4U5C - chains A and D of the 6 polymer chains in the assembly; structure by X-ray diffraction, 3.69 A resolution.

== Chain A ==
Name: Glutamate receptor 2
From: Rattus norvegicus
UniProtKB: P19491 (GRIA2_RAT); aligned to UniProt positions 25-838 over residues 6-824 (the alignment contains insertions or deletions, so no single offset holds)
Chain sequence (814 residues; row label = number of the first residue in the row; note: 5 numbers in that range are skipped by the numbering (no residue carries them; nothing is unmodelled there)):
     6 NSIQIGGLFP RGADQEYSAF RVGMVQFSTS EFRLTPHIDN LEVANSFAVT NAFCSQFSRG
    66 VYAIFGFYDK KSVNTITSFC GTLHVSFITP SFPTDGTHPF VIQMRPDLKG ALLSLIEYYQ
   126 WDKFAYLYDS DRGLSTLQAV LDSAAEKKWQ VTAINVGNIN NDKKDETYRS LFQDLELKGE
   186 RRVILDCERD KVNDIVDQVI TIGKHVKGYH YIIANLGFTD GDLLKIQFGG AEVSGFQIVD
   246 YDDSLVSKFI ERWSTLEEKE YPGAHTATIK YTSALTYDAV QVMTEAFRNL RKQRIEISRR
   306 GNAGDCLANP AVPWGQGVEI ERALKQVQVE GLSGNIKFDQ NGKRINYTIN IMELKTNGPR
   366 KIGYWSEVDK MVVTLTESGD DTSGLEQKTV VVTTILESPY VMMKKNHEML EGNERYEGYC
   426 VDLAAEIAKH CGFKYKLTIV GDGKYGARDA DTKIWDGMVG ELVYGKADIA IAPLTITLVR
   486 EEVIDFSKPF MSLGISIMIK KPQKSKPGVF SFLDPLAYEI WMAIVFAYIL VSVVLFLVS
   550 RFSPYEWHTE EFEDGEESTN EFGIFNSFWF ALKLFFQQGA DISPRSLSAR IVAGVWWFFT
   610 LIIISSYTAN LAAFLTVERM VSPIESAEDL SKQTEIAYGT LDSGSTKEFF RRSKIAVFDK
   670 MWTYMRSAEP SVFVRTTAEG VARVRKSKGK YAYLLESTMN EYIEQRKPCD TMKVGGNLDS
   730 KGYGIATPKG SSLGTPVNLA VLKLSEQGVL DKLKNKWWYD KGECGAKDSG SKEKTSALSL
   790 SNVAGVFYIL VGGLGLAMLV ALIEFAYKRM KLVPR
Disordered / not traced: 165-169, 386-388, 550-591, 775-784, 818-824
Construct notes: engineered mutation Gly-184 (Lys203 in P19491), Glu-237 (Asn256 in P19491), Asp-385 (Asn406 in P19491), Gln-392 (Asn413 in P19491), Asp-461 (Asn482 in P19491), Ala-528 (Cys549 in P19491), Leu-535 (Gly556 in P19491), Glu-565 (Ser586 in P19491), Phe-577 (Leu598 in P19491), Ala-580 (Ser601 in P19491), Lys-582 (Gly603 in P19491), Leu-583 (Ala604 in P19491), Phe-585 (Met606 in P19491), Ala-589 (Cys610 in P19491), Ala-598 (Gly619 in P19491), Ala-602 (Gly623 in P19491), Ala-815 (Cys836 in P19491), Arg-818 (Ser839 in P19491), Met-819 (Arg840 in P19491), Lys-820 (Ala841 in P19491), Leu-821 (Glu842 in P19491), Val-822 (Ala843 in P19491), Pro-823 (Lys844 in P19491)
Disulfide bonds: Cys-59/Cys-311, Cys-718/Cys-773
Glycans and other covalent adducts: N-acetylglucosamine (NAG) linked to Asn-351
Residues lining bound ligands:
  - fluoro-willardiine (FWD; 2-amino-3-(5-fluoro-2,4-dioxo-3,4-dihydro-2H-pyrimidin-1-yl)-propionic acid): Glu-402, Tyr-450, Gly-451, Pro-478, Leu-479, Thr-480, Arg-485, Leu-650, Gly-653, Ser-654, Thr-655, Thr-686, Tyr-702, Leu-704, Glu-705, Met-708, Tyr-732
  - FWF (N,N'-[biphenyl-4,4'-diyldi(2R)propane-2,1-diyl]dipropane-2-sulfonamide): Ile-481, Lys-493, Pro-494, Phe-495, Met-496, Ser-497, Ser-729, Lys-730, Gly-731, Val-750, Leu-751, Ser-754
Swiss-Prot annotation at these positions:
  - binding site (L-glutamate): Thr-482
  - glycosylation: Asn-351 (N-linked (GlcNAc...) asparagine)
From the paper describing this entry:
  - mutagenesis - I633A, I633E: decreased signaling
  - mutagenesis - I633A, I633E: unchanged expression

== Chain D ==
Name: Glutamate receptor 2
From: Rattus norvegicus
UniProtKB: P19491 (GRIA2_RAT); aligned to UniProt positions 25-838 over residues 6-824 (the alignment contains insertions or deletions, so no single offset holds)
Chain sequence (814 residues; each row starts with the number of its first residue; note: 5 numbers in that range are skipped by the numbering (no residue carries them; nothing is unmodelled there)):
     6 NSIQIGGLFP RGADQEYSAF RVGMVQFSTS EFRLTPHIDN LEVANSFAVT NAFCSQFSRG
    66 VYAIFGFYDK KSVNTITSFC GTLHVSFITP SFPTDGTHPF VIQMRPDLKG ALLSLIEYYQ
   126 WDKFAYLYDS DRGLSTLQAV LDSAAEKKWQ VTAINVGNIN NDKKDETYRS LFQDLELKGE
   186 RRVILDCERD KVNDIVDQVI TIGKHVKGYH YIIANLGFTD GDLLKIQFGG AEVSGFQIVD
   246 YDDSLVSKFI ERWSTLEEKE YPGAHTATIK YTSALTYDAV QVMTEAFRNL RKQRIEISRR
   306 GNAGDCLANP AVPWGQGVEI ERALKQVQVE GLSGNIKFDQ NGKRINYTIN IMELKTNGPR
   366 KIGYWSEVDK MVVTLTESGD DTSGLEQKTV VVTTILESPY VMMKKNHEML EGNERYEGYC
   426 VDLAAEIAKH CGFKYKLTIV GDGKYGARDA DTKIWDGMVG ELVYGKADIA IAPLTITLVR
   486 EEVIDFSKPF MSLGISIMIK KPQKSKPGVF SFLDPLAYEI WMAIVFAYIL VSVVLFLVSR
   551 FSPYEWHTEE FEDGEESTNE FGIFNSFWFA LKLFFQQGAD ISPRSLSARI VAGVWWFFTL
   611 IIISSYTANL AAFLTVERMV SPIESAEDLS KQTEIAYGTL DSGSTKEFFR RSKIAVFDKM
   671 WTYMRSAEPS VFVRTTAEGV ARVRKSKGKY AYLLESTMNE YIEQRKPCDT MKVGGNLDSK
   731 GYGIATPKGS SLGTPVNLAV LKLSEQGVLD KLKNKWWYDK GECGAKDSGS KEKTSALSLS
   791 NVAGVFYILV GGLGLAMLVA LIEFAYKRMK LVPR
Disordered / not traced: 382-387, 551-588, 778-784, 815-824
Construct notes: engineered mutation Gly-184 (Lys203 in P19491), Glu-237 (Asn256 in P19491), Asp-385 (Asn406 in P19491), Gln-392 (Asn413 in P19491), Asp-461 (Asn482 in P19491), Ala-528 (Cys549 in P19491), Leu-535 (Gly556 in P19491), Glu-565 (Ser586 in P19491), Phe-577 (Leu598 in P19491), Ala-580 (Ser601 in P19491), Lys-582 (Gly603 in P19491), Leu-583 (Ala604 in P19491), Phe-585 (Met606 in P19491), Ala-589 (Cys610 in P19491), Ala-598 (Gly619 in P19491), Ala-602 (Gly623 in P19491), Ala-815 (Cys836 in P19491), Arg-818 (Ser839 in P19491), Met-819 (Arg840 in P19491), Lys-820 (Ala841 in P19491), Leu-821 (Glu842 in P19491), Val-822 (Ala843 in P19491), Pro-823 (Lys844 in P19491)
Disulfide bonds: Cys-59/Cys-311, Cys-718/Cys-773
Glycans and other covalent adducts: N-acetylglucosamine (NAG) linked to Asn-351
Residues lining bound ligands:
  - fluoro-willardiine (FWD; 2-amino-3-(5-fluoro-2,4-dioxo-3,4-dihydro-2H-pyrimidin-1-yl)-propionic acid): Glu-402, Tyr-450, Pro-478, Leu-479, Thr-480, Arg-485, Leu-650, Gly-653, Ser-654, Thr-655, Thr-686, Tyr-702, Leu-704, Glu-705, Met-708, Tyr-732
  - FWF (N,N'-[biphenyl-4,4'-diyldi(2R)propane-2,1-diyl]dipropane-2-sulfonamide): Ile-481, Lys-493, Pro-494, Phe-495, Met-496, Ser-497, Ser-729, Lys-730, Gly-731, Val-750, Leu-751, Ser-754, Leu-759
Swiss-Prot annotation at these positions:
  - binding site (L-glutamate): Thr-482
  - glycosylation: Asn-351 (N-linked (GlcNAc...) asparagine)
From the paper describing this entry:
  - mutagenesis - I633A, I633E: decreased signaling
  - mutagenesis - I633A, I633E: unchanged expression

== Interface between chain A and chain D ==
Contacting residue pairs (74):
  Ile-481(A) with Leu-751(D), hydrophobic
  Leu-483(A) with Leu-748(D); Leu-751(D), hydrophobic; Lys-752(D); Glu-755(D)
  Glu-486(A) with Lys-493(D), salt bridge; Asn-747(D), hydrogen bond; Leu-751(D)
  Phe-491(A) with Lys-493(D), hydrogen bond (backbone-side chain)
  Ser-492(A) with Lys-493(D)
  Lys-493(A) with Ile-481(D); Glu-486(D), salt bridge; Phe-491(D), hydrogen bond (side chain-backbone); Ser-492(D)
  Pro-494(A) with Pro-494(D), hydrophobic
  Trp-526(A) with Phe-607(D), hydrophobic
  Thr-609(A) with Trp-606(D)
  Ile-613(A) with Leu-610(D), hydrophobic
  Tyr-616(A) with Ser-614(D)
  Thr-617(A) with Ser-614(D), hydrogen bond; Thr-617(D); Ala-618(D)
  Leu-620(A) with Ser-615(D); Ala-618(D)
  Ala-621(A) with Ala-618(D)
  Leu-624(A) with Asn-619(D); Ala-622(D)
  Thr-625(A) with Ala-622(D)
  Arg-628(A) with Val-626(D)
  Arg-661(A) with Glu-755(D), salt bridge
  Ile-664(A) with Gln-756(D)
  Ser-729(A) with Ser-754(D)
  Asn-747(A) with Glu-486(D), hydrogen bond
  Leu-748(A) with Leu-483(D); Glu-486(D)
  Leu-751(A) with Ile-481(D), hydrophobic; Thr-482(D); Leu-483(D); Glu-486(D)
  Lys-752(A) with Leu-483(D)
  Glu-755(A) with Thr-482(D); Leu-483(D), hydrogen bond (side chain-backbone)
  Asp-760(A) with Ser-729(D)
  Ala-786(A) with Asp-519(D)
  Leu-787(A) with Pro-520(D); Leu-521(D), hydrophobic; Ala-522(D); Ile-525(D), hydrophobic; Asn-619(D)
  Ser-788(A) with Ile-525(D)
  Asn-791(A) with Ile-611(D); Ser-615(D)
  Val-795(A) with Phe-608(D), hydrophobic; Ile-611(D), hydrophobic
  Phe-796(A) with Ala-528(D), hydrophobic; Phe-608(D), hydrophobic
  Ile-798(A) with Val-604(D)
  Leu-799(A) with Ala-532(D), hydrophobic; Val-604(D), hydrophobic
  Gly-802(A) with Val-604(D)
  Leu-803(A) with Leu-535(D), hydrophobic; Val-536(D), hydrophobic; Val-539(D), hydrophobic; Val-601(D), hydrophobic
  Leu-805(A) with Ile-600(D), hydrophobic
  Ala-806(A) with Val-539(D), hydrophobic; Ser-597(D), hydrogen bond (backbone-side chain); Val-601(D), hydrophobic
  Met-807(A) with Val-539(D), hydrophobic; Leu-542(D), hydrophobic
  Ala-810(A) with Val-543(D), hydrophobic; Ser-597(D)
  Phe-814(A) with Val-543(D); Ser-544(D)
Other interface residues (no listed pair), chain A (46 interface residues in all): Thr-482, Glu-487, Phe-658, Ser-754, Leu-789
Other interface residues (no listed pair), chain D (49 interface residues in all): Glu-524, Ile-529, Arg-545, Asp-760

== In short ==
46 residues of chain A and 49 residues of chain D are in contact, with 7 hydrogen bonds and 3 salt bridges.
Polar pairs include Glu-486(A)/Lys-493(D), Arg-661(A)/Glu-755(D) and Glu-486(A)/Asn-747(D). From the paper:
I633A and I633E of chain A reduce signaling; I633A and I633E of chain D reduce signaling.
Chain A and chain D are both Glutamate receptor 2 (Rattus norvegicus); the structure, Crystal structure of
GluA2, con-ikot-ikot snail toxin, partial agonist FW and postitive modulator (R,R)-2b complex, was determined
by X-ray diffraction together with 4U5B, 4U5D, 4U5E and 4U5F from the same study.
